2N1T - chains A and B of the 5 polymer chains in the assembly; structure by solution NMR.

Chain A:
Protein: Vesicle-associated membrane protein 2
From: Rattus norvegicus
Reference sequence: P63045 (VAMP2_RAT); residues 25-93 here = UniProt positions 25-93
Chain sequence (69 residues; row label = number of the first residue in the row):
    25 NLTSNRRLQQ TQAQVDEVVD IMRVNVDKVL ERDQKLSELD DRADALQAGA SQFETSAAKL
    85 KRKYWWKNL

Chain B:
Protein: Syntaxin-1A
From: Rattus norvegicus
Reference sequence: P32851 (STX1A_RAT); residue numbers follow UniProt; this construct covers 188-259
Chain sequence (72 residues; row label = number of the first residue in the row):
   188 SKQALSEIET RHSEIIKLEN SIRELHDMFM DMAMLVESQG EMIDRIEYNV EHAVDYVERA
   248 VSDTKKAVKY QS
Reported in the primary citation:
  - mutagenesis - E228K/D231K: decreased binding to Synaptotagmin-1

How chain A and chain B interact:
Contacting residue pairs (44):
  L26(A) - K189(B)
  N29(A) - E194(B)
  T35(A) - L205(B)
  Q36(A) - E201(B)
  Q36(A) - L205(B)
  Q36(A) - S208(B)
  V39(A) - L205(B)
  V39(A) - S208(B)
  V42(A) - L212(B)
  V43(A) - E211(B)
  M46(A) - L212(B)
  M46(A) - F216(B)
  M46(A) - M219(B)
  R47(A) - E211(B)
  R47(A) - M215(B)
  V53(A) - M219(B)
  V53(A) - L222(B)
  V53(A) - V223(B)
  V53(A) - Q226(B)
  R56(A) - V223(B)
  R56(A) - Q226(B)
  D57(A) - L222(B)
  D57(A) - Q226(B)
  L60(A) - Q226(B)
  L60(A) - I230(B)
  L60(A) - I233(B)
  D64(A) - R232(B)
  Q71(A) - N236(B)
  Q71(A) - H239(B)
  A74(A) - Y243(B)
  S75(A) - Y243(B)
  F77(A) - A247(B)
  E78(A) - Y243(B)
  E78(A) - R246(B)
  E78(A) - A247(B)
  A81(A) - T251(B)
  A82(A) - D250(B)
  K85(A) - D250(B)
  K85(A) - A254(B)
  Y88(A) - A254(B)
  Y88(A) - Q258(B)
  K91(A) - Q258(B)
  N92(A) - Y257(B)
  N92(A) - Q258(B)
Other interface residues (no listed pair), chain A (32 interface residues in all): L32, V50, L54, L63, A67, D68, L70
Other interface residues (no listed pair), chain B (35 interface residues in all): R198, K204, I209, M229, V237, A240, V244, K253, S259

In short:
The interface between chain A and chain B involves 32 residues on one side and 35 on the other. From the
paper: E228K/D231K of chain B reduce binding to Synaptotagmin-1.
Here chain A is Vesicle-associated membrane protein 2 and chain B is Syntaxin-1A, both from Rattus norvegicus.
Entry 2N1T (Dynamic binding mode of a synaptotagmin-1-SNARE complex in solution) was determined by solution
NMR.
